PDB entry 3RWR | X-ray diffraction, 3.94 A resolution | chains D and E of the 8 polymer chains in the assembly

Chain D:
Protein: Non-homologous end-joining factor 1
From: Homo sapiens
UniProt: Q9H9Q4 (NHEJ1_HUMAN); residues 1-224 here = UniProt positions 1-224
Amino-acid sequence (230 residues; row label = number of the first residue in the row):
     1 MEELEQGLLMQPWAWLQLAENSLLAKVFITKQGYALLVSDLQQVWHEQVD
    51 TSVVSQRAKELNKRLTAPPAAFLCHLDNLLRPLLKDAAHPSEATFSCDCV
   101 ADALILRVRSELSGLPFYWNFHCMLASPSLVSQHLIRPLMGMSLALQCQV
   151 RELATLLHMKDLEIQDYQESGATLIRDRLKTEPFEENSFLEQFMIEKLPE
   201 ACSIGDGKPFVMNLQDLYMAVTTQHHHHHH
Not modelled in the structure: 228-230
Sequence notes: expression tag (225-230)
Swiss-Prot annotation at these positions:
  - site: Leu115 (Leu-lock)
  - modified residue (Phosphoserine): Ser132, Ser203
  - natural variant: Arg57 (R57G: In IMD124), Leu79 (L79P: In IMD124; uncertain significance), Cys123 (C123R: In IMD124)
  - mutagenesis: Gln11 (Q11A: Does not affect ability to participate in V(D)J recombination), Trp13 (W13A: Does not affect ability to participate in V(D)J recombination), Trp15 (W15A: Does not affect ability to participate in V(D)J recombination), Leu24 (L24A: Does not affect ability to participate in V(D)J recombination), Lys26 (K26A: Abolished ability to participate in V(D)J recombination), Leu37 (L37A: Does not affect ability to participate in V(D)J recombination), Asp40 (D40A/P: Does not affect ability to participate in V(D)J recombination), Leu41 (L41A: Does not affect ability to participate in V(D)J recombination), Gln43 (Q43A: Does not affect ability to participate in V(D)J recombination), Leu61 (L61E: Does not affect ability to participate in V(D)J recombination), Arg64 to Leu65 (Abolished interaction with XRCC4), Arg64 (R64E: Abolished ability to repair double-strand breaks (DSBs). Abolished interaction with XRCC4. Abolished ability to participate in V(D)J recombination ...), 22 further mutagenesis entries in UniProt

Chain E:
Protein: Non-homologous end-joining factor 1
From: Homo sapiens
UniProt: Q9H9Q4 (NHEJ1_HUMAN); residues 501-724 here correspond to UniProt positions 1-224 (UniProt number = residue number - 500)
Amino-acid sequence (230 residues; each row starts with the number of its first residue):
   501 MEELEQGLLMQPWAWLQLAENSLLAKVFITKQGYALLVSDLQQVWHEQVD
   551 TSVVSQRAKELNKRLTAPPAAFLCHLDNLLRPLLKDAAHPSEATFSCDCV
   601 ADALILRVRSELSGLPFYWNFHCMLASPSLVSQHLIRPLMGMSLALQCQV
   651 RELATLLHMKDLEIQDYQESGATLIRDRLKTEPFEENSFLEQFMIEKLPE
   701 ACSIGDGKPFVMNLQDLYMAVTTQHHHHHH
Not modelled in the structure: 728-730
Sequence notes: expression tag (725-730)
Swiss-Prot annotation at these positions:
  - site: Leu615 (Leu-lock)
  - modified residue (Phosphoserine): Ser632, Ser703

Interface between chain D and chain E:
Pairs across the interface (143):
  Leu41(D) - Ile636(E)
  Leu41(D) - Arg637(E)
  Gln42(D) - Ser632(E)
  Gln42(D) - Arg637(E)
  Pro128(D) - Gln542(E)
  Ser132(D) - Leu541(E)  hydrogen bond (side chain-backbone)
  Ser132(D) - Gln542(E)  hydrogen bond (side chain-backbone)
  Leu135(D) - Ile636(E)  hydrophobic
  Ile136(D) - Val631(E)
  Ile136(D) - Leu635(E)  hydrophobic
  Ile136(D) - Ile636(E)  hydrophobic
  Arg137(D) - Leu541(E)
  Arg137(D) - Ile704(E)
  Leu139(D) - Leu639(E)  hydrophobic
  Leu139(D) - Met640(E)  hydrophobic
  Leu139(D) - Ser643(E)  hydrogen bond (backbone-side chain)
  Met140(D) - Leu541(E)  hydrophobic
  Met140(D) - Leu639(E)  hydrophobic
  Met140(D) - Ile704(E)  hydrophobic
  Met140(D) - Phe710(E)  hydrophobic
  Gly141(D) - Cys702(E)
  Gly141(D) - Ile704(E)
  Ser143(D) - Met642(E)
  Ser143(D) - Ser643(E)  hydrogen bond (side chain-backbone)
  Ser143(D) - Leu646(E)
  Leu144(D) - Ala701(E)
  Leu144(D) - Ser703(E)
  Leu144(D) - Pro709(E)  hydrophobic
  Leu144(D) - Phe710(E)
  Leu144(D) - Asn713(E)
  Leu144(D) - Leu714(E)  hydrophobic
  Ala145(D) - Phe693(E)
  Ala145(D) - Ala701(E)  hydrogen bond (backbone-backbone)
  Ala145(D) - Cys702(E)  hydrophobic
  Leu146(D) - Leu646(E)
  Leu146(D) - Gln647(E)
  Leu146(D) - Val650(E)  hydrophobic
  Gln147(D) - Leu646(E)
  Gln147(D) - Asn713(E)
  Gln147(D) - Leu714(E)
  Cys148(D) - Phe693(E)  hydrophobic
  Cys148(D) - Ala701(E)  hydrophobic
  Gln149(D) - Gln647(E)
  Gln149(D) - Val650(E)
  Gln149(D) - Phe689(E)
  Gln149(D) - Leu690(E)
  Gln149(D) - Phe693(E)
  Val150(D) - Leu646(E)
  Val150(D) - Gln649(E)
  Val150(D) - Val650(E)  hydrophobic
  Val150(D) - Leu653(E)
  Glu152(D) - Phe689(E)
  Glu152(D) - Lys697(E)  salt bridge
  Leu153(D) - Val650(E)
  Leu153(D) - Leu653(E)  hydrophobic
  Leu153(D) - Leu657(E)  hydrophobic
  Leu153(D) - Phe684(E)  hydrophobic
  Leu153(D) - Phe689(E)  hydrophobic
  Ala154(D) - Leu653(E)
  Leu156(D) - Leu657(E)
  Leu157(D) - Leu653(E)  hydrophobic
  Leu157(D) - Leu656(E)  hydrophobic
  Leu157(D) - Leu657(E)  hydrophobic
  Met159(D) - Thr681(E)  hydrogen bond (backbone-side chain)
  Lys160(D) - Leu657(E)
  Lys160(D) - Lys660(E)
  Lys160(D) - Asp661(E)  salt bridge
  Lys160(D) - Thr681(E)  hydrogen bond (side chain-backbone)
  Lys160(D) - Glu682(E)
  Asp161(D) - Lys660(E)  salt bridge
  Leu162(D) - Leu679(E)
  Glu163(D) - Ile664(E)
  Glu163(D) - Leu679(E)
  Glu163(D) - Lys680(E)  salt bridge
  Glu163(D) - Thr681(E)  hydrogen bond (side chain-backbone)
  Ile164(D) - Glu663(E)
  Ile164(D) - Ile664(E)  hydrophobic
  Asp166(D) - Ile675(E)
  Asp166(D) - Arg676(E)  hydrogen bond (side chain-backbone)
  Tyr167(D) - Tyr667(E)  hydrophobic
  Tyr167(D) - Gln668(E)
  Tyr167(D) - Thr673(E)
  Tyr167(D) - Ile675(E)  hydrophobic
  Tyr167(D) - Lys680(E)
  Gln168(D) - Tyr667(E)  hydrogen bond
  Ser170(D) - Thr673(E)
  Ser170(D) - Leu674(E)  hydrogen bond (side chain-backbone)
  Thr173(D) - Tyr667(E)
  Thr173(D) - Gly671(E)  hydrogen bond (side chain-backbone)
  Thr173(D) - Thr673(E)
  Leu174(D) - Asp666(E)
  Leu174(D) - Tyr667(E)  hydrophobic
  Ile175(D) - Asp666(E)  hydrogen bond (backbone-side chain)
  Ile175(D) - Ser670(E)
  Ile175(D) - Gly671(E)
  Arg176(D) - Asp666(E)  salt bridge
  Arg176(D) - Ser670(E)  hydrogen bond
  Leu179(D) - Met659(E)
  Leu179(D) - Leu662(E)  hydrophobic
  Leu179(D) - Glu663(E)
  Leu179(D) - Asp666(E)
  Lys180(D) - Glu663(E)
  Lys180(D) - Tyr667(E)
  Thr181(D) - Met659(E)
  Thr181(D) - Lys660(E)
  Thr181(D) - Glu663(E)  hydrogen bond (backbone-side chain)
  Glu182(D) - Lys660(E)  hydrogen bond (backbone-side chain)
  Pro183(D) - Lys660(E)
  Phe184(D) - Leu653(E)  hydrophobic
  Phe184(D) - Lys660(E)
  Phe189(D) - Leu653(E)  hydrophobic
  Leu190(D) - Gln649(E)
  Phe193(D) - Ala645(E)
  Phe193(D) - Cys648(E)  hydrophobic
  Phe193(D) - Gln649(E)
  Lys197(D) - Glu652(E)  salt bridge
  Leu198(D) - Ala645(E)  hydrophobic
  Pro199(D) - Gln724(E)
  Ala201(D) - Leu644(E)
  Ala201(D) - Ala645(E)  hydrogen bond (backbone-backbone)
  Ala201(D) - Cys648(E)  hydrophobic
  Cys202(D) - Gly641(E)
  Cys202(D) - Ala645(E)  hydrophobic
  Cys202(D) - Val721(E)  hydrophobic
  Cys202(D) - His725(E)  hydrogen bond (backbone-side chain)
  Ser203(D) - Leu644(E)
  Ile204(D) - Arg637(E)
  Ile204(D) - Met640(E)  hydrophobic
  Ile204(D) - Gly641(E)
  Ile204(D) - Leu644(E)  hydrophobic
  Gly207(D) - Met640(E)
  Pro209(D) - Leu644(E)  hydrophobic
  Phe210(D) - Met640(E)  hydrophobic
  Phe210(D) - Leu644(E)
  Leu214(D) - Ser643(E)
  Leu214(D) - Leu644(E)  hydrophobic
  Leu217(D) - Met694(E)  hydrophobic
  Leu217(D) - Leu698(E)  hydrophobic
  Val221(D) - Cys702(E)  hydrophobic
  Gln224(D) - Leu698(E)
  Gln224(D) - Pro699(E)
  His225(D) - Cys702(E)
  His225(D) - Ile704(E)
Other interface residues (no listed pair), chain D (70 interface residues in all): Gln43, Ser129, Val131, Met142, Gly171, Gln192, Met194, Asp216, Ala220
Other interface residues (no listed pair), chain E (65 interface residues in all): Pro628, Ala654, Leu717, Ala720

Overview:
Chain D and chain E form an interface of 70 and 65 residues respectively; the contacts include 18 hydrogen
bonds and 6 salt bridges. Polar contacts include Glu152(D)-Lys697(E), Lys160(D)-Asp661(E) and
Asp161(D)-Lys660(E). Curated annotation (UniProt) lists 34 mutagenesis sites on chain D.
Chain D and chain E are both Non-homologous end-joining factor 1 (Homo sapiens); the structure, Crystal
structure of the human XRCC4-XLF complex, was determined by X-ray diffraction.
